3H3V - chains B and N of the 15 polymer chains in the assembly; structure by X-ray diffraction, 4.00 A resolution.

Chain B:
Name: DNA-directed RNA polymerase II subunit RPB1
Source organism: Saccharomyces cerevisiae
Notes: EC 2.7.7.6
Reference sequence: P04050 (RPB1_YEAST); residues 1-1733 here = UniProt positions 1-1733
Chain sequence (1733 residues; each row starts with the number of its first residue):
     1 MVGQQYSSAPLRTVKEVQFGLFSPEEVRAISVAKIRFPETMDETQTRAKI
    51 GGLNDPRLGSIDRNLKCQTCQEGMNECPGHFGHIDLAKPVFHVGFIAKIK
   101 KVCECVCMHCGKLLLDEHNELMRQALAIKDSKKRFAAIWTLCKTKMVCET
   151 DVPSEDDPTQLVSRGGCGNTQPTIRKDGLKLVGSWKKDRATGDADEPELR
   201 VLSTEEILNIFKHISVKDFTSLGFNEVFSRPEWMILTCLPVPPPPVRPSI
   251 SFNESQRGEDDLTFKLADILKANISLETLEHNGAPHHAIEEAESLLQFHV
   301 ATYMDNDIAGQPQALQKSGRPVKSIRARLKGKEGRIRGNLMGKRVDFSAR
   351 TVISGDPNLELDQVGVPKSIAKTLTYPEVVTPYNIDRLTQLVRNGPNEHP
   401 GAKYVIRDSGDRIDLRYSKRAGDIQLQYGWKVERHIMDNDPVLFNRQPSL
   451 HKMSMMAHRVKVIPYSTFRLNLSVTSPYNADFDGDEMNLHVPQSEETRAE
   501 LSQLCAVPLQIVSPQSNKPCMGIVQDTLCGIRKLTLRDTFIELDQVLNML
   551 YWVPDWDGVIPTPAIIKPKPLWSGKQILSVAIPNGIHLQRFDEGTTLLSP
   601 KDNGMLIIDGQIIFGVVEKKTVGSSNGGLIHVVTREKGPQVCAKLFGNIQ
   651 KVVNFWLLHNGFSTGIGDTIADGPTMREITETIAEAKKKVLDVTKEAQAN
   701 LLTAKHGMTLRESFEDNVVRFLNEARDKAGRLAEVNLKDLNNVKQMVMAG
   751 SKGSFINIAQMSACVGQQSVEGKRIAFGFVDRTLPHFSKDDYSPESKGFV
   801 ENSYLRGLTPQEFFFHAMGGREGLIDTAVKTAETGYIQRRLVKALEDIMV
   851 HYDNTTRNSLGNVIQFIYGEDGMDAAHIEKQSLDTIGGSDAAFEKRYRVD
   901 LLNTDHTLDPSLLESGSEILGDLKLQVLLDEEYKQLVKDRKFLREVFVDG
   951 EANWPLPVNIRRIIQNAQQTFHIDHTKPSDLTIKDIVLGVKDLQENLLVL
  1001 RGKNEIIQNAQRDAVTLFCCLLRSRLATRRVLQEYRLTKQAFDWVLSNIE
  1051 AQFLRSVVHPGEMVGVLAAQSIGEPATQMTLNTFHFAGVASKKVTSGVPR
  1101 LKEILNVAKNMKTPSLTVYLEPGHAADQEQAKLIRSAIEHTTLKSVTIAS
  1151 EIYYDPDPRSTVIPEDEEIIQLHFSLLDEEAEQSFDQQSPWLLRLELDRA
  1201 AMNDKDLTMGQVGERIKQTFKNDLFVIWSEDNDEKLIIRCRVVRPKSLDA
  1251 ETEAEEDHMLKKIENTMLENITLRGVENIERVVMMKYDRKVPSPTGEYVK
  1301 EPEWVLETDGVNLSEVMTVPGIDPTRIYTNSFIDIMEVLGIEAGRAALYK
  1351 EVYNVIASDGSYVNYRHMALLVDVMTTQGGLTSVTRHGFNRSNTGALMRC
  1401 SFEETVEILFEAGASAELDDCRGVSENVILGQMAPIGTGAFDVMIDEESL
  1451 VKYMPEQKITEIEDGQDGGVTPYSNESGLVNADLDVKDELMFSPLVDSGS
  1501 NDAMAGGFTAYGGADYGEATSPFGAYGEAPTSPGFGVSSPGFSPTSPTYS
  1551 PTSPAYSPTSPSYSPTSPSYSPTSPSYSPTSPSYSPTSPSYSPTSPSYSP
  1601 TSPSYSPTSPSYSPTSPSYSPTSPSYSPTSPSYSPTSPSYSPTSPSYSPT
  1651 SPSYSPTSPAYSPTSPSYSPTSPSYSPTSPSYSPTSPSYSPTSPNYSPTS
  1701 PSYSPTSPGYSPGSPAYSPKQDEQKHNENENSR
Not modelled in the structure: 1, 187-194, 1082-1091, 1177-1186, 1244-1253, 1456-1733
Swiss-Prot annotation at these positions:
  - region: Pro248 to Asp260 (Lid loop), Asn306 to Lys323 (Rudder loop), Pro810 to Glu822 (Bridging helix)
  - binding site (Zn(2+)): Cys67, Cys70, Cys77, His80, Cys107, Cys110, Cys148, Cys167
  - binding site (Mg(2+)): Asp481, Asp483, Asp485
  - modified residue: Thr1471 (Phosphothreonine)
  - cross-link (Glycyl lysine isopeptide (Lys-Gly)): Lys695 (interchain with G-Cter in ubiquitin), Lys1246 (interchain with G-Cter in ubiquitin), Lys1350 (interchain with G-Cter in ubiquitin)
Small-molecule neighbours:
  - Mg2+ (MG): Arg446, Asp481, Asp483, Asp485
  - Zn2+ (ZN), molecule 1: Cys67, Gln68, Cys70, Gln71, Cys77, His80
  - Zn2+ (ZN), molecule 2: Cys107, Met108, Cys110, Cys148, Gly166, Cys167

Chain N:
Molecule: 14-nt DNA strand
Sequence (14 nucleotides; each row starts with the number of its first residue):
     1 CAGCTACTTGAGCT
Not modelled in the structure: 8-14

Chain B / chain N interface:
Residue-residue contacts (5; chain B residue first):
  Lys101(B) - DC7(N)  phosphate contact
  Trp139(B) - DC7(N)  phosphate contact
  Ala1108(B) - DC4(N)  phosphate contact
  Lys1109(B) - DC4(N)  hydrogen bond to the phosphate
  His1387(B) - DC4(N)  sugar contact
Interface residues without a listed pair, chain B (7 interface residues in all): Val1107, Asn1110
Interface residues without a listed pair, chain N (4 interface residues in all): DG3, DT5

In short:
Chain B and chain N form an interface of 7 and 4 residues respectively; the contacts include 1 hydrogen bond.
The hydrogen-bonded pair is Lys1109(B)-DC4(N). Ligands of chain B: Zn2+ and Mg2+.
Chain B is DNA-directed RNA polymerase II subunit RPB1 (Saccharomyces cerevisiae) and chain N is a 14-nt DNA
strand; the structure, Yeast RNAP II containing poly(A)-signal sequence in the active site, was determined by
X-ray diffraction.
